Entry 3AZH (X-ray diffraction, 3.49 A resolution); this record covers chains D and J of the 10 polymer chains in the assembly.

[Chain D]
Name: Histone H2B type 1-J
From: Homo sapiens
Reference sequence: P06899 (H2B1J_HUMAN); residues 0-125 here correspond to UniProt positions 1-126 (UniProt number = residue number + 1)
Amino-acid sequence (129 residues; each row starts with the number of its first residue; numbers below 1 keep their minus sign (Gly-3 is residue -3)):
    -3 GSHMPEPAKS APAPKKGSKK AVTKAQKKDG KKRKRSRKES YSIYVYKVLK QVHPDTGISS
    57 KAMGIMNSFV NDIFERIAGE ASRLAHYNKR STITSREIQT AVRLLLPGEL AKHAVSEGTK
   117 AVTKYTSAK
Unresolved in the structure: -3 to 29, 125
Construct notes: expression tag (-3 to -1)
Curated features (UniProtKB/Swiss-Prot):
  - modified residue: Pro1 (N-acetylproline), Glu2 (ADP-ribosyl glutamic acid), Lys5 (N6-(2-hydroxyisobutyryl)lysine), Ser6 (ADP-ribosylserine), Lys11 (N6-(beta-hydroxybutyryl)lysine), Lys12 (N6-(2-hydroxyisobutyryl)lysine), Ser14 (Phosphoserine), Lys15 (N6-acetyllysine), Lys16 (N6-(beta-hydroxybutyryl)lysine), Lys20 (N6-(2-hydroxyisobutyryl)lysine), Lys23 (N6-(2-hydroxyisobutyryl)lysine), Lys24 (N6-(2-hydroxyisobutyryl)lysine), Lys34 (N6-(2-hydroxyisobutyryl)lysine), Glu35 (PolyADP-ribosyl glutamic acid), Ser36 (Phosphoserine), Lys43 (N6-(2-hydroxyisobutyryl)lysine), Lys46 (N6-(2-hydroxyisobutyryl)lysine), Lys57 (N6,N6-dimethyllysine), Arg79 (Dimethylated arginine), Lys85 (N6,N6,N6-trimethyllysine) and 6 more in UniProt
  - glycosylation: Ser112 (O-linked (GlcNAc) serine)
  - cross-link (Glycyl lysine isopeptide (Lys-Gly)): Lys5 (interchain with G-Cter in SUMO2), Lys20 (interchain with G-Cter in SUMO2), Lys34 (interchain with G-Cter in ubiquitin), Lys120 (interchain with G-Cter in ubiquitin)
Metal / ion sites: Mn2+ near Val48 (its only coordinating residue here)

[Chain J]
Molecule: 146-nt DNA strand
Sequence (146 nucleotides; each row starts with the number of its first residue):
   147 ATCAATATCC ACCTGCAGAT TCTACCAAAA GTGTATTTGG AAACTGCTCC ATCAAAAGGC
   207 ATGTTCAGCT GAATTCAGCT GAACATGCCT TTTGATGGAG CAGTTTCCAA ATACACTTTT
   267 GGTAGAATCT GCAGGTGGAT ATTGAT
Unresolved in the structure: 147
Metal / ion sites: Mn2+ site 1 near DG217 (its only coordinating residue here); Mn2+ site 2 near DC247 (its only coordinating residue here); Mn2+ site 3 near DG267 (its only coordinating residue here); Mn2+ site 4 near DG280 (its only coordinating residue here)

[Interface between chain D and chain J]
Residue-residue contacts (14):
  Lys30(D) - DG192(J)  hydrogen bond to the phosphate
  Lys30(D) - DC193(J)  salt bridge to the phosphate
  Arg31(D) - DG268(J)  base contact
  Arg31(D) - DT269(J)  hydrogen bond to the sugar
  Ser32(D) - DA270(J)  phosphate contact
  Arg33(D) - DT269(J)  hydrogen bond to the sugar
  Arg33(D) - DA270(J)  phosphate contact
  Lys34(D) - DT269(J)  sugar contact
  Lys34(D) - DA270(J)  hydrogen bond to the phosphate
  Glu35(D) - DT269(J)  phosphate contact
  Ser36(D) - DT269(J)  hydrogen bond to the phosphate
  Ile39(D) - DG268(J)  sugar contact
  Ile39(D) - DT269(J)  base contact
  Tyr40(D) - DG268(J)  hydrogen bond to the phosphate
Other interface residues (no listed pair), chain J (6 interface residues in all): DG271

[Overview]
The interface between chain D and chain J involves 9 residues on one side and 6 on the other; the contacts
include 6 hydrogen bonds and 1 salt bridge. Polar contacts include Arg31(D)-DT269(J), Arg33(D)-DT269(J) and
Lys30(D)-DG192(J).
Chain D is Histone H2B type 1-J (Homo sapiens) and chain J is a 146-nt DNA strand; the structure, Crystal
Structure of Human Nucleosome Core Particle Containing H3K122Q mutation, was determined by X-ray diffraction
(same publication as 3AYW, 3AZE, 3AZF, 3AZG, 3AZJ, 3AZK and 3 further entries).
